PDB entry 4XM8 | X-ray diffraction, 2.70 A resolution | chain A

== Chain A ==
Name: Lethal factor
Source organism: Bacillus anthracis
Notes: EC 3.4.24.83
Reference sequence: P15917 (LEF_BACAN); residues 265-776 here correspond to UniProt positions 298-809 (UniProt number = residue number + 33)
Amino-acid sequence (519 residues; each row starts with the number of its first residue):
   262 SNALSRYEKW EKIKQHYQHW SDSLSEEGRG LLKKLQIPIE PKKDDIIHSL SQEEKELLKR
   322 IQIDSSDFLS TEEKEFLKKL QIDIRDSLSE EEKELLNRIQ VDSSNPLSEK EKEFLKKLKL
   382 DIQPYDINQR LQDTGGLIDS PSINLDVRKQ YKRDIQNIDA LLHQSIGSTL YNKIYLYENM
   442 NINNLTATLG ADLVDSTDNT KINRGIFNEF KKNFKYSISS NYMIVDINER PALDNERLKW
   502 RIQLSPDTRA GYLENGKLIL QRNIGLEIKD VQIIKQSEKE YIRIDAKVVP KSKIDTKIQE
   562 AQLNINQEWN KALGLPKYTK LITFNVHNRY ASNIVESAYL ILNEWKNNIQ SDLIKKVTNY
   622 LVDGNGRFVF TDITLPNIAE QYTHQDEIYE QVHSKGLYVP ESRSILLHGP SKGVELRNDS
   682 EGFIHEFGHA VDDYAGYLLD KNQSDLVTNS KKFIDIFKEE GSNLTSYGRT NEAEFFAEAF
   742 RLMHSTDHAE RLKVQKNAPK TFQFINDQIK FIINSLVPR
Unresolved in the structure: 262-265, 328-330, 359-366, 777-780
Sequence notes: expression tag (262-264, 777-780); engineered mutation Ser266 (Ala299 in P15917)
Swiss-Prot annotation at these positions:
  - active site: Glu687 (Proton acceptor)
  - binding site (Zn(2+)): His686, His690, Tyr728, Glu735
Ion coordination: Zn2+: His686, His690, Glu735 (together with 41T)
Small-molecule neighbours: 41T (N-hydroxy-N~2~-{[3-(methoxymethyl)phenyl]sulfonyl}-N~2~-(2-methylpropyl)-D-valinamide): Ser655, Lys656, Gly657, Leu658, Leu668, Gly674, Val675, Leu677, Arg678, Asn679, Asp680, Gly683, His686, Glu687, His690, Tyr728, Glu735, Glu739

== Summary ==
Bound to chain A: compound 41T. His686, His690 and Glu735 coordinate Zn2+. From UniProt: active-site residue
Glu687 and 4 Zn2+-binding residues.
Chain A is Lethal factor (Bacillus anthracis); the structure, Anthrax toxin lethal factor with ligand-induced
binding pocket, was determined by X-ray diffraction, deposited together with 4XM7.
